PDB entry 5CO8 | X-ray diffraction, 2.40 A resolution | chains A and H of the 5 polymer chains in the assembly

# Chain A
Name: Nuclease-like protein
From: Chaetomium thermophilum (strain DSM 1495 / CBS 144.50 / IMI 039719)
UniProtKB: G0RYN2 (G0RYN2_CHATD); residue numbers follow UniProt; this construct covers 2-465
Amino-acid sequence (464 residues; each row starts with the number of its first residue):
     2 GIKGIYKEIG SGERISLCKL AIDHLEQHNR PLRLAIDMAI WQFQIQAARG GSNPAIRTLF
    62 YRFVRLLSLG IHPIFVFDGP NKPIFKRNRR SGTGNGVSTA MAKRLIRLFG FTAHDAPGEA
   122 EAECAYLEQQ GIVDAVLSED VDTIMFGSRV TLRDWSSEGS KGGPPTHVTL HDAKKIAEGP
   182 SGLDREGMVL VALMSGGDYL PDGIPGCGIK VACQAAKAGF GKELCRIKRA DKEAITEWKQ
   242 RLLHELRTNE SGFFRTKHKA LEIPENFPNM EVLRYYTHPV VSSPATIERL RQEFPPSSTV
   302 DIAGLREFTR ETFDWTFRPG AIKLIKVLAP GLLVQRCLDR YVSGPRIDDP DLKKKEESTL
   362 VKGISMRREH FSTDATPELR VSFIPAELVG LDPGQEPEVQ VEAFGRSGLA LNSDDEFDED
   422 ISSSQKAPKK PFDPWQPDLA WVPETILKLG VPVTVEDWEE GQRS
Not modelled in the structure: 85-95, 160-162, 199-202, 227-234, 343-356, 401-431
Modified / non-standard residues: Mse102, Mse146, Mse189, Mse271, Mse367 (selenomethionine; parent Met)
Bound ions: Mg2+ site 1: Glu122, Asp141, Asp143 (shared with 2 residues of chain C)
What the authors report for this chain:
  - binding site for the 31-nt DNA strand: Phe44
  - Mg2+ coordination: Asp141, Asp143
  - mutagenesis - D38A, D79A, E120A, E122A, D141A, D143A: decreased catalytic activity

# Chain H
Molecule: 15-nt DNA strand
Sequence (15 nucleotides; row label = number of the first residue in the row):
    16 TGAGCGGTGG TTGGA

# How chain A and chain H interact
Residue-residue contacts (9):
  Lys4(A) - DA18(H)  base contact
  Tyr7(A) - DA18(H)  hydrogen bond to the phosphate
  Asp141(A) - DG17(H)  sugar contact
  Asp141(A) - DA18(H)  phosphate contact
  Lys258(A) - DT27(H)  phosphate contact
  Lys258(A) - DG28(H)  hydrogen bond to the phosphate
  Lys260(A) - DT27(H)  hydrogen bond to the phosphate
  Ala261(A) - DT26(H)  phosphate contact
  Ala261(A) - DT27(H)  hydrogen bond to the phosphate
Interface residues without a listed pair, chain A (12 interface residues in all): Gly2, Glu140, Arg154, Thr257, His259, Leu262
Interface residues without a listed pair, chain H (6 interface residues in all): DG19

# Overview
12 residues of chain A face 6 of chain H across their interface, with 4 hydrogen bonds. Among the polar pairs
are Tyr7(A)-DA18(H), Lys258(A)-DG28(H) and Lys260(A)-DT27(H). From the paper: a binding site for the 31-nt DNA
strand at Phe44(A); D38A, D79A and E120A of chain A, among others, reduce catalytic activity; 6 substitutions
were tested in all.
Here chain A is Nuclease-like protein (Chaetomium thermophilum (strain DSM 1495 / CBS 144.50 / IMI 039719))
and chain H is a 15-nt DNA strand. Entry 5CO8 (Crystal structure of the Holliday junction-resolving enzyme
GEN1 (WT) in complex with product DNA and Mg2+ ...) was determined by X-ray diffraction (same publication as
5CNQ).
